Entry 6LFG (electron microscopy, 9.58 A resolution (very low resolution: no residue pairs are listed; an interface is given only as per-side residue counts)); this record covers chains D and A of the 8 polymer chains in the assembly.

# Chain D (and A)
Name: CTP synthase
Source organism: Drosophila melanogaster
Notes: EC 6.3.4.2; chain A of this document is another copy of the same molecule, construct and numbering; everything in this record applies to it too
Reference sequence: Q9VUL1 (PYRG_DROME); residues 1-562 here = UniProt positions 1-562
Chain sequence (562 residues; each row starts with the number of its first residue):
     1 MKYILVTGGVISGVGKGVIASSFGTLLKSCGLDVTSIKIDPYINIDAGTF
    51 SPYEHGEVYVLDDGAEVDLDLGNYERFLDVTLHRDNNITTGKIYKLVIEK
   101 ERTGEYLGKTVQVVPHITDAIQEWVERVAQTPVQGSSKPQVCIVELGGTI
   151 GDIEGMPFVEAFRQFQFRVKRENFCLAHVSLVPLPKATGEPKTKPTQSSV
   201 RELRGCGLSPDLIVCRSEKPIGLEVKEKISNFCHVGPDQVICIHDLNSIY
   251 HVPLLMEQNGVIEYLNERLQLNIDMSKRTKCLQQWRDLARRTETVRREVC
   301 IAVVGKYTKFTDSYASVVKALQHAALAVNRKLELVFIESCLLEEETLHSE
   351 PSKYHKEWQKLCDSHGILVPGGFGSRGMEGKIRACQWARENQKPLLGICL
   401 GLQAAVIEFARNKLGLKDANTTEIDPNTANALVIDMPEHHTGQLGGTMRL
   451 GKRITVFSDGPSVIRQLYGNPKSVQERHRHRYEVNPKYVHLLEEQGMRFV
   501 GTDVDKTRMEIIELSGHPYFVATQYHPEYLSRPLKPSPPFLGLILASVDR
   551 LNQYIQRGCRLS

# Interface between chain D and chain A
At this resolution (10 A) residue pairs are not listed: 5 residues of chain D and 6 of chain A lie at the interface.

# Summary
Chain D and chain A form an interface of 5 and 6 residues respectively.
Both chains are CTP synthase (Drosophila melanogaster). Entry 6LFG (Cryo-EM structure of the Drosophila CTP
synthase product-bound filament) was determined by electron microscopy together with 6L6Z from the same study.
